PDB entry 8HCS | X-ray diffraction, 2.75 A resolution | chain A

Chain A:
Protein: Interferon regulatory factor
Source organism: Danio rerio
Reference sequence: Q1RLP9 (Q1RLP9_DANRE); residues -5 to 106 here correspond to UniProt positions 1-112 (UniProt number = residue number + 6)
Sequence (112 residues; each row starts with the number of its first residue; numbers below 1 keep their minus sign (Met-5 is residue -5)):
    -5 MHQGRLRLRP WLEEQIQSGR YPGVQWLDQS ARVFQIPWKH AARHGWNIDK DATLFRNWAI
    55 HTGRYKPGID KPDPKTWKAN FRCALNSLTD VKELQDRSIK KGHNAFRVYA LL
Unresolved in the structure: -5 to 0, 34-40, 91-98
Disulfide bonds: Cys77 forms a disulfide with the same residue of a neighbouring copy of this chain

Overview:
Chain A is Interferon regulatory factor (Danio rerio); the structure, zebrafish IRF-11 DBD, was determined by
X-ray diffraction together with 8HCL and 8HCM from the same study.
